Entry 6LO8 (electron microscopy, 3.83 A resolution); this record covers chains F and G of the 10 polymer chains in the assembly.

== Chain F ==
Name: Mitochondrial import inner membrane translocase subunit TIM12
From: Saccharomyces cerevisiae (strain ATCC 204508 / S288c)
UniProt: P32830 (TIM12_YEAST); residue numbers follow UniProt; this construct covers 1-109
Chain sequence (109 residues; row label = number of the first residue in the row):
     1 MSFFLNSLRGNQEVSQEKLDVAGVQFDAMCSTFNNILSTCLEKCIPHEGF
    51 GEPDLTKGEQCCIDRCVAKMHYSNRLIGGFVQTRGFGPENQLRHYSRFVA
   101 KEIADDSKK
Not modelled in the structure: 1-14, 99-109
Curated features (UniProtKB/Swiss-Prot):
  - motif: C40 to C66 (Twin CX3C motif)
  - modified residue: S2 (N-acetylserine)
Disulfides: C40-C66, C44-C62

== Chain G ==
Name: Mitochondrial import inner membrane translocase subunit TIM9
From: Saccharomyces cerevisiae (strain ATCC 204508 / S288c)
UniProt: O74700 (TIM9_YEAST); residues 1-87 here = UniProt positions 1-87
Chain sequence (87 residues; numbered 1 to 87; the number before each row is that of its first residue):
     1 MDALNSKEQQEFQKVVEQKQMKDFMRLYSNLVERCFTDCVNDFTTSKLTN
    51 KEQTCIMKCSEKFLKHSERVGQRFQEQNAALGQGLGR
Not modelled in the structure: 1-6, 81-87
Curated features (UniProtKB/Swiss-Prot):
  - motif: C35 to C59 (Twin CX3C motif)
  - modified residue: M1 (N-acetylmethionine)
  - mutagenesis: V40 (V40A: In tim9-3; impairs the import of mitochondrial carrier proteins into mitochondria; when associated with P-60), E52 (E52G: In tim9-19; impairs the import of mitochondrial carrier proteins into mitochondria), S60 (S60P: In tim9-3; impairs the import of mitochondrial carrier proteins into mitochondria; when associated with A-40), S67 (S67C: Impairs the import of mitochondrial carrier proteins into mitochondria)
Disulfides: C35-C59, C39-C55

== Interface between chain F and chain G ==
Residue-residue contacts - 61 pairs, chain F then chain G:
  D27(F) with K22(G), salt bridge; M25(G)
  N35(F) with S29(G), hydrogen bond (side chain-backbone); V32(G); E33(G)
  T39(F) with E33(G); F36(G); T37(G)
  E42(F) with T37(G)
  K43(F) with T37(G); V40(G); N41(G), hydrogen bond; F43(G)
  C62(F) with F43(G), hydrophobic
  R65(F) with F43(G); T44(G), hydrogen bond (side chain-backbone); T45(G); S46(G)
  C66(F) with F36(G); F43(G), hydrophobic
  A68(F) with S46(G); K47(G)
  K69(F) with F36(G); D42(G), hydrogen bond (side chain-backbone); T45(G); E52(G), salt bridge
  M70(F) with V32(G), hydrophobic; F36(G), hydrophobic
  Y72(F) with K47(G); L48(G), hydrophobic
  S73(F) with F36(G); L48(G); I56(G)
  N74(F) with Y28(G), hydrogen bond (backbone-side chain); V32(G)
  L76(F) with Q53(G); M57(G), hydrophobic
  I77(F) with Y28(G), hydrophobic; V32(G), hydrophobic; I56(G), hydrophobic
  G78(F) with Y28(G), hydrogen bond (backbone-side chain)
  F80(F) with S60(G); E61(G)
  R84(F) with E61(G), salt bridge; L64(G); E68(G), salt bridge
  F86(F) with F24(G), hydrophobic; L27(G), hydrophobic; L64(G), hydrophobic
  P88(F) with Q20(G)
  Q91(F) with L27(G); L64(G); S67(G), hydrogen bond; E68(G)
  L92(F) with Q20(G)
  Y95(F) with V16(G); K19(G), hydrogen bond (side chain-backbone); Q20(G), hydrogen bond (side chain-backbone); D23(G)
  R97(F) with N78(G)
  F98(F) with Q13(G)
Interface residues without a listed pair, chain F (32 interface residues in all): A28, S31, V81, G87, R93, H94
Interface residues without a listed pair, chain G (39 interface residues in all): L31, C35, F74, Q75, A79

== In short ==
32 residues of chain F and 39 residues of chain G are in contact; the contacts include 9 hydrogen bonds and 4
salt bridges. Among the polar pairs are D27(F)-K22(G), K69(F)-E52(G) and R84(F)-E61(G). UniProt lists 4
mutagenesis sites on chain G.
Chain F is Mitochondrial import inner membrane translocase subunit TIM12 and chain G is Mitochondrial import
inner membrane translocase subunit TIM9, both from Saccharomyces cerevisiae (strain ATCC 204508 / S288c); the
structure, Cryo-EM structure of the TIM22 complex from yeast, was determined by electron microscopy.
